PDB entry 7LN4 | electron microscopy, 3.00 A resolution | chains D and E of the 7 polymer chains in the assembly

[Chain D (and E)]
Molecule: Transitional endoplasmic reticulum ATPase
From: Homo sapiens
Notes: EC 3.6.4.6; chain E of this document is another copy of the same molecule, construct and numbering; everything in this record applies to it too
Reference sequence: P55072 (TERA_HUMAN); numbering as in UniProt (aligned over 1-806)
Sequence (806 residues; row label = number of the first residue in the row):
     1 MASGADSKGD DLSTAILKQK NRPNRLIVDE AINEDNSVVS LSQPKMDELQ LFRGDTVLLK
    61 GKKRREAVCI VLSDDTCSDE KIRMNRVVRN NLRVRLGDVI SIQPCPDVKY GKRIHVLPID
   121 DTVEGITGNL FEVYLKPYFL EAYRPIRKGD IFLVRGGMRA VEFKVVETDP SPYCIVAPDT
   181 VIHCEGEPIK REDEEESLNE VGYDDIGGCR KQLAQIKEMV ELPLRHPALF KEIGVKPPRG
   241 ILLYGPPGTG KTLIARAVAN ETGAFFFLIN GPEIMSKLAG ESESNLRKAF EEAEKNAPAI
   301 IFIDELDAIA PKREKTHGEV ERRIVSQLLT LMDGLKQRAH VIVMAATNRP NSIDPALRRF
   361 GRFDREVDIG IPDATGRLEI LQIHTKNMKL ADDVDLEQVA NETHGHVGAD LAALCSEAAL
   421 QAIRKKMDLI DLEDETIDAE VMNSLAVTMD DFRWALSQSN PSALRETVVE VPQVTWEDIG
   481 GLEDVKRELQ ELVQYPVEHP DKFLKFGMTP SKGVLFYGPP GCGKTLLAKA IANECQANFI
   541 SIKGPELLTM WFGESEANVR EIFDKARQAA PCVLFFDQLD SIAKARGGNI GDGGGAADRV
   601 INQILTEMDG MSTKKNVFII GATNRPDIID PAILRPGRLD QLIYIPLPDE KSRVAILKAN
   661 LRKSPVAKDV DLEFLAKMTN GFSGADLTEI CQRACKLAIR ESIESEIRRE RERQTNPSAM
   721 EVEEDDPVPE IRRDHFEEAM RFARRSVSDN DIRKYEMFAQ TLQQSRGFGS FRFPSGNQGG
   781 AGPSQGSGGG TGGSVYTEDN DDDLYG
Disordered / not traced: 1-11, 593, 715-726, 776-806 (chain E: 1-11, 593, 715-726, 767-806)
Construct notes: engineered mutation Glu-232 (Ala in P55072), Gln-578 (Glu in P55072)
Ion coordination: Mg2+ site 1: Thr-252 (together with ATP); Mg2+ site 2: Thr-525 (together with ATP)
Ligand contacts:
  - ATP (adenosine-5'-triphosphate), molecule 1: Asp-205, Ile-206, Gly-207, Pro-246, Pro-247, Gly-248, Thr-249, Gly-250, Lys-251, Thr-252, Leu-253, Arg-256, Glu-305, Asn-348, Ile-380, His-384, Gly-408, Ala-409
  - ATP, molecule 2: Asp-333, Arg-359, Arg-362
  - ATP, molecule 3: Asp-478, Ile-479, Gly-480, Leu-482, Pro-519, Pro-520, Gly-521, Cys-522, Gly-523, Lys-524, Thr-525, Leu-526, Gln-578, Asn-624, Ile-656, Asn-660, Gly-684, Ala-685, Thr-688
  - ATP, molecule 4: Asp-609, Arg-635, Arg-638
UniProt features mapped onto this chain:
  - region: Thr-797 to Gly-806 (Interaction with UBXN6)
  - motif: Asp-802 to Gly-806 (PIM motif)
  - binding site (ATP): Pro-247 to Leu-253, Asn-348, His-384, Gly-521 to Leu-526
  - modified residue: Ala-2 (N-acetylalanine), Ser-3 (Phosphoserine), Ser-7 (Phosphoserine), Ser-13 (Phosphoserine), Ser-37 (Phosphoserine), Lys-315 (N6,N6,N6-trimethyllysine), Thr-436 (Phosphothreonine), Ser-462 (Phosphoserine), Lys-502 (N6-acetyllysine), Lys-505 (N6-acetyllysine), Lys-668 (N6-acetyllysine), Ser-702 (Phosphoserine), Lys-754 (N6-acetyllysine), Ser-770 (Phosphoserine), Ser-775 (Phosphoserine), Ser-787 (Phosphoserine), Tyr-805 (Phosphotyrosine)
  - cross-link (Glycyl lysine isopeptide (Lys-Gly)): Lys-8 (interchain with G-Cter in SUMO2), Lys-18 (interchain with G-Cter in SUMO2)
  - natural variant: Arg-95 (R95G: In IBMPFD1), Gly-97 (G97E: In CMT2Y), Ile-126 (I126F: In IBMPFD1; uncertain significance), Arg-155 (R155C: In IBMPFD1; R155H: In FTDALS6 and IBMPFD1; R155L: In IBMPFD1; R155P: In IBMPFD1; R155S: In IBMPFD1), Arg-159 (R159G: In FTDALS6; R159H: In IBMPFD1), Ala-160 (A160T: In IBMPFD1; uncertain significance), Glu-185 (E185K: In CMT2Y), Arg-191 (R191Q: In FTDALS6 and IBMPFD1), Leu-198 (L198W: In IBMPFD1), Glu-232 (A232E: In IBMPFD1; this construct carries the variant), Ile-254 (I254F: In IBMPFD1; uncertain significance), Ile-369 (I369T: In IBMPFD1; uncertain significance), 2 further natural variant entries in UniProt
  - mutagenesis: Phe-52 to Asp-55 (Abolishes interaction with NPLOC4; when associated with A-110), Arg-53 (R53A: Minor effect on affinity for ATP and ADP), Arg-86 (R86A: Strongly increased affinity for ATP. Strongly reduced affinity for ADP), Tyr-110 (Y110A: Abolishes interaction with NPLOC4; when associated with 52-A--A-55), Arg-113 to His-115 (Severely reduced binding to DERL1), Phe-131 (F131R: Severely reduced binding to DERL1), Leu-140 (L140D: Severely reduced binding to DERL1), Asp-179 (D179R: No effect on binding to DERL1), His-183 (H183W: Severely reduced binding to DERL1), Lys-251 (K251Q: Impairs ERAD degradation of HMGCR and does not inhibit interaction with RHBDD1; when associated with Q-524), Glu-305 (E305Q: Defect in ubiquitin-dependent protein degradation by the proteasome; when associated with Q-578), Lys-312 (K312A: Does not affect methylation by VCPKMT), 7 further mutagenesis entries in UniProt
Reported in the primary citation:
  - mutagenesis - W551A/F552A, R599A: abolished catalytic activity
  - mutagenesis - I590A/D592A: unchanged catalytic activity
  - mutagenesis - L464A: decreased catalytic activity
  - disease-associated variants - A232E: increased catalytic activity (citing earlier work)
  - mutagenesis - E578Q: decreased catalytic activity (citing earlier work)

[Chain D / chain E interface]
Contacting residue pairs (191; chain D residue first):
  Leu-12(D) / Gln-421(E)
  Leu-12(D) / Arg-424(E)
  Gln-19(D) / Asp-431(E)
  Lys-20(D) / Asp-428(E)  salt bridge
  Lys-20(D) / Asp-431(E)
  Arg-22(D) / Asp-431(E)  salt bridge
  Arg-22(D) / Asp-434(E)  salt bridge
  Arg-25(D) / Leu-432(E)
  Arg-25(D) / Glu-433(E)
  Lys-60(D) / Glu-435(E)  salt bridge
  Glu-218(D) / Arg-424(E)  salt bridge
  Leu-222(D) / Ile-423(E)  hydrophobic
  Arg-225(D) / Glu-433(E)  salt bridge
  His-226(D) / Leu-432(E)
  His-226(D) / Asp-434(E)
  His-226(D) / Ile-437(E)
  Leu-229(D) / Ile-423(E)  hydrophobic
  Leu-229(D) / Met-427(E)  hydrophobic
  Leu-229(D) / Ile-430(E)  hydrophobic
  Leu-229(D) / Met-442(E)  hydrophobic
  Leu-229(D) / Leu-445(E)  hydrophobic
  Phe-230(D) / Leu-420(E)  hydrophobic
  Phe-230(D) / Ile-423(E)  hydrophobic
  Lys-231(D) / Glu-195(E)  salt bridge
  Glu-232(D) / Lys-389(E)  salt bridge
  Glu-232(D) / Met-442(E)
  Ile-233(D) / Met-388(E)
  Ile-233(D) / Lys-389(E)
  Ile-233(D) / Ala-419(E)  hydrophobic
  Ile-233(D) / Leu-445(E)  hydrophobic
  Ile-233(D) / Val-447(E)  hydrophobic
  Gly-234(D) / Met-388(E)
  Val-235(D) / Met-388(E)  hydrophobic
  Val-235(D) / Ala-419(E)  hydrophobic
  Lys-236(D) / Ser-416(E)
  Ala-279(D) / Ser-276(E)
  Ala-279(D) / Lys-277(E)  hydrogen bond (backbone-backbone)
  Glu-281(D) / Lys-277(E)  salt bridge
  Glu-283(D) / Pro-272(E)
  Arg-287(D) / Glu-273(E)
  Lys-312(D) / Glu-466(E)  salt bridge
  Arg-313(D) / Asp-307(E)  salt bridge
  Arg-313(D) / Asn-348(E)  hydrogen bond
  Arg-313(D) / Arg-349(E)
  Glu-314(D) / Arg-349(E)  salt bridge
  Glu-314(D) / Ser-352(E)  hydrogen bond
  Lys-315(D) / Glu-554(E)  salt bridge
  Glu-319(D) / Thr-316(E)
  Glu-319(D) / His-317(E)  salt bridge
  Glu-319(D) / Glu-321(E)
  Arg-323(D) / Pro-272(E)
  Arg-323(D) / Met-275(E)
  Arg-323(D) / Glu-321(E)  salt bridge
  Ser-326(D) / Ala-308(E)
  Gln-327(D) / Pro-272(E)
  Gln-327(D) / Glu-273(E)
  Leu-329(D) / Glu-305(E)
  Thr-330(D) / Asn-270(E)
  Thr-330(D) / Glu-305(E)
  Asp-333(D) / Arg-256(E)  salt bridge
  Gly-334(D) / Thr-252(E)
  Gly-334(D) / Arg-256(E)  hydrogen bond (backbone-side chain)
  Leu-335(D) / Thr-252(E)
  Leu-335(D) / Arg-256(E)  hydrogen bond (backbone-side chain)
  Leu-335(D) / Phe-266(E)  hydrophobic
  Leu-335(D) / Leu-268(E)  hydrophobic
  Leu-335(D) / Phe-302(E)  hydrophobic
  Gln-337(D) / Arg-256(E)
  Asn-351(D) / Glu-466(E)
  Ile-353(D) / Glu-466(E)
  Ala-356(D) / Asn-348(E)
  Arg-358(D) / Ser-462(E)
  Arg-358(D) / Arg-465(E)  hydrogen bond (backbone-side chain)
  Arg-358(D) / Glu-466(E)
  Arg-359(D) / Ser-462(E)
  Phe-360(D) / Ala-409(E)
  Phe-360(D) / Ala-412(E)  hydrophobic
  Phe-360(D) / Ala-413(E)  hydrophobic
  Phe-360(D) / Ser-416(E)
  Phe-363(D) / Arg-465(E)
  Asp-364(D) / Arg-465(E)  hydrogen bond (backbone-side chain)
  Arg-365(D) / Glu-417(E)  salt bridge
  Arg-365(D) / Leu-420(E)
  Arg-365(D) / Arg-424(E)
  Glu-366(D) / Arg-465(E)  salt bridge
  Arg-487(D) / Arg-700(E)
  Glu-488(D) / Arg-693(E)  salt bridge
  Glu-488(D) / Lys-696(E)  salt bridge
  Glu-488(D) / Arg-700(E)  salt bridge
  Glu-491(D) / Lys-696(E)  salt bridge
  Glu-491(D) / Arg-700(E)  salt bridge
  Tyr-495(D) / Arg-700(E)
  Tyr-495(D) / Ile-703(E)  hydrophobic
  His-499(D) / Ile-703(E)
  His-499(D) / Glu-706(E)
  Lys-502(D) / Ile-699(E)
  Lys-502(D) / Ser-702(E)
  Lys-502(D) / Ile-703(E)
  Lys-502(D) / Glu-706(E)  salt bridge
  Phe-503(D) / Ile-699(E)  hydrophobic
  Lys-505(D) / Pro-665(E)
  Lys-505(D) / Val-728(E)  hydrogen bond (side chain-backbone)
  Phe-506(D) / Ser-664(E)  hydrogen bond (backbone-side chain)
  Phe-506(D) / Pro-665(E)
  Phe-506(D) / Cys-695(E)  hydrophobic
  Phe-506(D) / Ala-698(E)  hydrophobic
  Phe-506(D) / Ile-699(E)  hydrophobic
  Phe-506(D) / Val-728(E)
  Phe-506(D) / Ile-731(E)  hydrophobic
  Gly-507(D) / Lys-663(E)
  Gly-507(D) / Ser-664(E)
  Met-508(D) / Asn-660(E)
  Met-508(D) / Ser-664(E)
  Met-508(D) / Cys-691(E)  hydrophobic
  Met-508(D) / Gln-692(E)
  Met-508(D) / Cys-695(E)  hydrophobic
  Thr-509(D) / Gln-692(E)  hydrogen bond
  Trp-551(D) / Met-550(E)  hydrophobic
  Phe-552(D) / Leu-548(E)  hydrophobic
  Phe-552(D) / Thr-549(E)
  Phe-552(D) / Ser-555(E)
  Phe-552(D) / Ala-596(E)  hydrophobic
  Phe-552(D) / Ala-597(E)
  Glu-556(D) / Pro-545(E)
  Arg-560(D) / Pro-545(E)
  Arg-560(D) / Glu-546(E)
  Arg-586(D) / Asp-580(E)  salt bridge
  Arg-586(D) / Asn-624(E)
  Arg-586(D) / Arg-625(E)  hydrogen bond (backbone-side chain)
  Ile-590(D) / Gly-588(E)
  Gly-591(D) / Asn-589(E)
  Gly-594(D) / Asn-589(E)
  Gly-594(D) / Gly-591(E)  hydrogen bond (backbone-backbone)
  Gly-594(D) / Asp-592(E)
  Asp-598(D) / Lys-584(E)  salt bridge
  Arg-599(D) / Pro-545(E)
  Arg-599(D) / Leu-548(E)
  Arg-599(D) / Ser-581(E)
  Asn-602(D) / Gln-578(E)
  Asn-602(D) / Asp-580(E)  hydrogen bond
  Asn-602(D) / Ser-581(E)
  Gln-603(D) / Lys-543(E)
  Gln-603(D) / Pro-545(E)
  Leu-605(D) / Gln-578(E)
  Thr-606(D) / Lys-543(E)
  Thr-606(D) / Gln-578(E)
  Glu-607(D) / Lys-543(E)
  Gly-610(D) / Lys-529(E)  hydrogen bond (backbone-side chain)
  Met-611(D) / Val-469(E)
  Met-611(D) / Glu-470(E)
  Met-611(D) / Thr-525(E)
  Met-611(D) / Ala-528(E)
  Met-611(D) / Lys-529(E)
  Met-611(D) / Phe-539(E)  hydrophobic
  Met-611(D) / Phe-575(E)  hydrophobic
  Ser-612(D) / Glu-470(E)
  Ser-612(D) / Pro-472(E)
  Thr-613(D) / Glu-470(E)
  Thr-613(D) / Val-471(E)
  Ala-632(D) / Asn-624(E)
  Leu-634(D) / Arg-744(E)  hydrogen bond (backbone-side chain)
  Arg-635(D) / Pro-520(E)
  Arg-635(D) / Gly-521(E)
  Arg-635(D) / Ala-685(E)
  Pro-636(D) / Ala-685(E)
  Pro-636(D) / Asp-686(E)
  Pro-636(D) / Glu-689(E)
  Pro-636(D) / Ser-746(E)
  Arg-638(D) / Gln-578(E)
  Asp-640(D) / Glu-689(E)
  Asp-640(D) / Arg-744(E)
  Leu-642(D) / Arg-744(E)
  Leu-762(D) / Arg-744(E)
  Ser-765(D) / Phe-682(E)
  Ser-765(D) / Arg-745(E)  hydrogen bond (side chain-backbone)
  Arg-766(D) / Phe-682(E)
  Arg-766(D) / Ala-743(E)
  Phe-771(D) / Phe-674(E)  hydrophobic
  Phe-771(D) / Leu-675(E)  hydrophobic
  Phe-771(D) / Met-678(E)  hydrophobic
  Phe-771(D) / Met-740(E)  hydrophobic
  Arg-772(D) / Phe-674(E)
  Arg-772(D) / Glu-737(E)  salt bridge
  Arg-772(D) / Arg-741(E)
  Phe-773(D) / Asp-671(E)
  Phe-773(D) / Phe-674(E)  hydrophobic
  Phe-773(D) / Leu-675(E)  hydrophobic
  Phe-773(D) / Arg-733(E)
  Phe-773(D) / Glu-737(E)  hydrogen bond (backbone-side chain)
  Pro-774(D) / Phe-674(E)  hydrophobic
  Pro-774(D) / Arg-733(E)  hydrogen bond (backbone-side chain)
Also at the interface, not in a pair above, chain D (108 interface residues in all): Ala-15, Ile-16, Lys-18, Glu-221, Ala-228, Leu-278, Gly-280, Arg-322, Pro-355, Pro-510, Ser-511, Gly-553, Glu-554, Pro-631, Leu-639, Gln-641, Ser-775
Also at the interface, not in a pair above, chain E (132 interface residues in all): Pro-247, Gly-248, Ala-255, Asp-304, Lys-315, Gly-318, Asn-387, Lys-425, Leu-429, Ala-446, Ala-532, Ser-541, Asn-558, Asp-577, Val-670, Thr-688, Pro-729, Glu-730, Phe-736, Asp-751

[Summary]
108 residues of chain D face 132 of chain E across their interface, with 18 hydrogen bonds and 27 salt
bridges. Among the polar pairs are Lys-20(D)/Asp-428(E), Arg-22(D)/Asp-431(E) and Arg-22(D)/Asp-434(E). The
paper reports that W551A/F552A and R599A of chain D abolish catalytic activity; L464A and E578Q of chain D
reduce catalytic activity; 6 substitutions were tested in all.
Both chains are Transitional endoplasmic reticulum ATPase (Homo sapiens). Entry 7LN4 (Cryo-EM structure of
human p97 in complex with Npl4/Ufd1 and polyubiquitinated Ub-Eos (FOM, Class 3)) was determined by electron
microscopy, deposited together with 7LMZ, 7LN0, 7LN1, 7LN2, 7LN3, 7LN5 and 7LN6.
